Entry 8WKK (electron microscopy, 3.30 A resolution); this record covers chains H and I of the 96 polymer chains in the assembly.

# Chain H (and I)
Protein: Flagellar biosynthetic protein FliP
Source organism: Salmonella enterica subsp. enterica serovar Typhimurium str. LT2
Notes: chain I of this document is another copy of the same molecule, construct and numbering; everything in this record applies to it too
Reference sequence: P54700 (FLIP_SALTY); numbering as in UniProt (aligned over 1-245)
Sequence (245 residues; numbered 1 to 245; the number before each row is that of its first residue):
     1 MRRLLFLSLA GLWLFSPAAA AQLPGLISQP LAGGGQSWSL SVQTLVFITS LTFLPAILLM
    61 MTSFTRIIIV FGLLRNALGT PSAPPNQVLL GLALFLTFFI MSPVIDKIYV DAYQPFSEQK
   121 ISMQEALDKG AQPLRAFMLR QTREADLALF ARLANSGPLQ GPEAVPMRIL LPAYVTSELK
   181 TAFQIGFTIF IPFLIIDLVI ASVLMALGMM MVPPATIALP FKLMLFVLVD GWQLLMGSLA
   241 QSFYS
Not modelled in the structure: 1-35, 244-245

# Chain H / chain I interface
Residue-residue contacts (51):
  Leu59(H) - Gln87(I)
  Leu59(H) - Val88(I)  hydrophobic
  Met60(H) - Phe95(I)  hydrophobic
  Thr65(H) - Val88(I)
  Ile68(H) - Pro85(I)  hydrophobic
  Ile69(H) - Ala83(I)
  Leu73(H) - Leu223(I)  hydrophobic
  Asn76(H) - Thr80(I)
  Ala145(H) - Gln233(I)
  Asp146(H) - Gln233(I)
  Leu149(H) - Gln233(I)
  Leu149(H) - Met236(I)  hydrophobic
  Phe150(H) - Leu96(I)  hydrophobic
  Phe150(H) - Phe99(I)  hydrophobic
  Leu153(H) - Leu96(I)  hydrophobic
  Leu153(H) - Phe99(I)  hydrophobic
  Ala154(H) - Phe99(I)  hydrophobic
  Arg168(H) - Phe99(I)
  Leu171(H) - Phe95(I)  hydrophobic
  Pro172(H) - Leu92(I)  hydrophobic
  Pro172(H) - Phe95(I)  hydrophobic
  Pro172(H) - Phe99(I)  hydrophobic
  Val175(H) - Val88(I)  hydrophobic
  Val175(H) - Leu92(I)  hydrophobic
  Thr176(H) - Trp232(I)
  Leu179(H) - Pro84(I)  hydrophobic
  Leu179(H) - Leu92(I)  hydrophobic
  Leu179(H) - Trp232(I)
  Lys180(H) - Val227(I)
  Lys180(H) - Asp230(I)  salt bridge
  Phe183(H) - Leu78(I)  hydrophobic
  Phe183(H) - Leu223(I)  hydrophobic
  Phe183(H) - Val227(I)  hydrophobic
  Phe183(H) - Trp232(I)
  Gln184(H) - Val227(I)
  Phe187(H) - Pro220(I)
  Phe187(H) - Leu223(I)  hydrophobic
  Phe187(H) - Met224(I)  hydrophobic
  Phe190(H) - Leu219(I)  hydrophobic
  Phe190(H) - Pro220(I)  hydrophobic
  Leu194(H) - Ile217(I)  hydrophobic
  Asp197(H) - Val212(I)
  Leu198(H) - Ile217(I)  hydrophobic
  Ala201(H) - Met209(I)  hydrophobic
  Ser202(H) - Met209(I)
  Met205(H) - Gly208(I)
  Met210(H) - Met210(I)  hydrophobic
  Met210(H) - Met211(I)
  Val212(H) - Met211(I)
  Pro213(H) - Met211(I)  hydrophobic
  Pro214(H) - Met211(I)
Interface residues without a listed pair, chain H (36 interface residues in all): Ile169, Met211
Interface residues without a listed pair, chain I (34 interface residues in all): Gly91, Phe98, Ile100, Thr216, Phe221, Phe226, Gly237, Ala240

# Summary
36 residues of chain H and 34 residues of chain I are in contact, with 1 salt bridge. Its one salt-bridged
contact is Lys180(H)-Asp230(I).
Both chains are Flagellar biosynthetic protein FliP (Salmonella enterica subsp. enterica serovar Typhimurium
str. LT2). Entry 8WKK (Cryo-EM structure of the whole rod with export apparatus and hook within the flagellar
motor-hook complex ...) was determined by electron microscopy (same publication as 8WHT, 8WIW, 8WK3, 8WK4,
8WKI, 8WKQ and 11 further entries).
